6OUN - chains A and T of the 4 polymer chains in the assembly; structure by X-ray diffraction, 2.66 A resolution.

# Chain A
Name: Reverse transcriptase/ribonuclease H
From: Human immunodeficiency virus type 1 group M subtype B (isolate BH10)
Notes: EC 2.7.7.49, 2.7.7.7, 3.1.26.13
Reference sequence: P03366 (POL_HV1B1); residues 1-558 here correspond to UniProt positions 600-1157 (UniProt number = residue number + 599)
Chain sequence (558 residues; each row starts with the number of its first residue):
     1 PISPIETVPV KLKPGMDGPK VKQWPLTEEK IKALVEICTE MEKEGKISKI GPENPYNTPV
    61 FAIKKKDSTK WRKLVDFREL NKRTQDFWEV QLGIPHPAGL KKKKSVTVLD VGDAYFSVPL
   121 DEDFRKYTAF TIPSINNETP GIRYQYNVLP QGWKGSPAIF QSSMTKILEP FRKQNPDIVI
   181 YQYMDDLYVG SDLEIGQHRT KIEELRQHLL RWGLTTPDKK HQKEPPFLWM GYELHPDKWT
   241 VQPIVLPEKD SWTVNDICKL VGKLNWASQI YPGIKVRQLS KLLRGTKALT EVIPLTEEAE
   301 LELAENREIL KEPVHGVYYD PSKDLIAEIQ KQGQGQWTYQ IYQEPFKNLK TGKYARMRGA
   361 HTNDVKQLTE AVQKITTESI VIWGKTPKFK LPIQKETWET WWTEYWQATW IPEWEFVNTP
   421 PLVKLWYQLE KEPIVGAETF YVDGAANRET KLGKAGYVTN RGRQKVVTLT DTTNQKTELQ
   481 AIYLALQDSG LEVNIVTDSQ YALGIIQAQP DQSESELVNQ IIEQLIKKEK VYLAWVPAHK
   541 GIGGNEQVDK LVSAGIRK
Disordered / not traced: 133-141, 556-558
Differences from the reference sequence: conflict Arg172 (Lys771 in P03366), Arg461 (Lys1060 in P03366), Thr468 (Pro1067 in P03366), Asp471 (Asn1070 in P03366), Gln512 (Lys1111 in P03366); engineered mutation Cys258 (Gln857 in P03366), Ser280 (Cys879 in P03366)
Bound ions: Mg2+ site 1: Asp110, Val111, Asp185 (together with Lamivudine Triphosphate); Mg2+ site 2: Asp443, Glu478, Asp498
Residues lining bound ligands: Lamivudine Triphosphate (1RZ): Arg72, Asp110, Val111, Gly112, Asp113, Ala114, Tyr115, Gln151, Met184, Asp185
Curated features (UniProtKB/Swiss-Prot):
  - region: Phe227 to His235 (RT 'primer grip')
  - motif: Trp398 to Trp414 (Tryptophan repeat motif)
  - binding site (Mg(2+)): Asp110, Asp185, Asp186, Asp443, Glu478, Asp498, Asp549
  - site: Trp401 (Essential for RT p66/p51 heterodimerization), Trp414 (Essential for RT p66/p51 heterodimerization), Phe440, Tyr441 (Cleavage)
Reported in the primary citation:
  - Mg2+ coordination: Asp110, Val111, Asp185
  - binding site for Lamivudine Triphosphate: Arg72, Asp113, Ala114

# Chain T
Molecule: DNA template 27-mer
Sequence (27 nucleotides; numbered 701 to 727; the number before each row is that of its first residue):
   701 ATGGGCGGCG CCCGAACAGG GACTGTG
Disordered / not traced: 701-703, 726-727

# Chain A / chain T interface
Contacting residue pairs (40; chain A residue first):
  Leu26(A) with DG704(T), base contact
  Phe61(A) with DG704(T), base contact; DG705(T), sugar contact
  Leu74(A) with DG705(T), base contact
  Val75(A) with DG705(T), sugar contact
  Asp76(A) with DG705(T), sugar contact
  Arg78(A) with DG705(T), phosphate contact; DC706(T), phosphate contact
  Asn81(A) with DC706(T), sugar contact
  Glu89(A) with DG707(T), phosphate contact; DG708(T), phosphate contact
  Gln91(A) with DG708(T), sugar contact
  Leu92(A) with DC709(T), sugar contact
  Ile94(A) with DG708(T), base contact; DC709(T), sugar contact
  Gln151(A) with DG705(T), base contact
  Gly152(A) with DG705(T), base contact; DC706(T), sugar contact
  Lys154(A) with DC706(T), phosphate contact; DG707(T), phosphate contact
  Pro157(A) with DC706(T), base contact; DG707(T), sugar contact
  Tyr183(A) with DG707(T), hydrogen bond to the base; DG708(T), base contact
  Asn265(A) with DC711(T), sugar contact
  Ser280(A) with DC712(T), phosphate contact; DC713(T), hydrogen bond to the phosphate
  Lys281(A) with DC713(T), phosphate contact
  Arg284(A) with DC713(T), salt bridge to the phosphate; DG714(T), salt bridge to the phosphate
  Gly285(A) with DC713(T), phosphate contact; DG714(T), hydrogen bond to the phosphate
  Lys353(A) with DC711(T), hydrogen bond to the phosphate; DC712(T), salt bridge to the phosphate
  Ala355(A) with DC712(T), phosphate contact
  Arg448(A) with DC723(T), base contact; DT724(T), sugar contact
  Asn474(A) with DC723(T), sugar contact
  Gln500(A) with DA722(T), phosphate contact
  His539(A) with DC723(T), salt bridge to the phosphate
Also at the interface, not in a pair above, chain A (37 interface residues in all): Trp24, Ile63, Gly93, Trp153, Met184, Val276, Leu283, Arg356, Gln475, Asp498
Also at the interface, not in a pair above, chain T (14 interface residues in all): DG721

# Overview
37 residues of chain A face 14 of chain T across their interface, with 4 hydrogen bonds and 4 salt bridges.
Among the polar pairs are Tyr183(A)-DG707(T), Ser280(A)-DC713(T) and Gly285(A)-DG714(T). Chain A binds
Lamivudine Triphosphate. From the paper: a binding site for Lamivudine Triphosphate at Arg72(A), Asp113(A) and
Ala114(A); Mg2+ coordination by Asp110(A), Val111(A) and Asp185(A).
Here chain A is Reverse transcriptase/ribonuclease H (Human immunodeficiency virus type 1 group M subtype B
(isolate BH10)) and chain T is DNA template 27-mer. Entry 6OUN (Structure of HIV-1 Reverse Transcriptase (RT)
in complex with dsDNA and (-)3TC-TP) was determined by X-ray diffraction, deposited together with 6OR7, 6OTZ,
6P1I, 6P1X and 6P2G.
